PDB entry 8TCI | X-ray diffraction, 3.19 A resolution | chains A and E of the 6 polymer chains in the assembly

[Chain A]
Molecule: DNA (cytosine-5)-methyltransferase 3C
Organism: Mus musculus
Notes: EC 2.1.1.37
UniProt: P0DOY1 (DNM3C_MOUSE); residues 458-740 here = UniProt positions 458-740
Amino-acid sequence (284 residues; row label = number of the first residue in the row):
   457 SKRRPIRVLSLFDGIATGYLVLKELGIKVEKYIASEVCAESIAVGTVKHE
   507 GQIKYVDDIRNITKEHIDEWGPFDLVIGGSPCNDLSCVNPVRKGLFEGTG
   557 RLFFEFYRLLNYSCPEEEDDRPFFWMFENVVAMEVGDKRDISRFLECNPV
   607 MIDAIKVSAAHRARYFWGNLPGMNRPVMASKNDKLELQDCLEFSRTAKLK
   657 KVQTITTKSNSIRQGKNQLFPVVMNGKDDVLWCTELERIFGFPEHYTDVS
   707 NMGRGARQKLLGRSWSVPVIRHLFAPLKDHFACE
Unresolved in the structure: 457
Sequence notes: expression tag (457)
Small-molecule neighbours: S-adenosylhomocysteine (SAH): Phe-468, Asp-469, Gly-470, Ile-471, Thr-473, Ser-491, Glu-492, Val-493, Cys-494, Asp-513, Asp-514, Ile-515, Arg-516, Gly-535, Ser-536, Pro-537, Leu-558, Glu-584, Arg-719, Ser-720, Trp-721
Swiss-Prot annotation at these positions:
  - active site: Cys-538
  - binding site (S-adenosyl-L-methionine): Ile-471, Thr-473, Glu-492, Asp-514, Ile-515, Arg-719, Trp-721
What the authors report for this chain:
  - binding site for the 24-nt DNA strand: Cys-538, Ser-542, Cys-543, Glu-584, Arg-618, Arg-620, Thr-660 to Leu-675
  - binding site for the 24-nt DNA strand (chain E): Gly-535 to Phe-559, Val-591, Arg-710
  - catalytic residues: Cys-538
  - contacts within the chain: Arg-548/Glu-590 (salt bridge), Glu-693/His-701 (hydrogen bond), Glu-693/Arg-713 (hydrogen bond)
  - mutagenesis - C543I/E590G, E590G, E590K: increased catalytic activity
  - mutagenesis - C543I, C543N: decreased catalytic activity on CpA- and CpG-containing DNAs
  - mutagenesis - C543N/E590K: increased catalytic activity on CpG, CpG and CpT
  - specificity-determining residues: Cys-543, Lys-664
  - mutagenesis - K664A: increased catalytic activity on CGT and CGA DNAs
  - mutagenesis - E693G: abolished catalytic activity

[Chain E]
Molecule: 24-nt DNA strand
Sequence (24 nucleotides; numbered 1 to 24; the number before each row is that of its first residue):
     1 CATGXGGTCTAATTAGACCGCATG
Modified residues: PYO (1-(beta-D-ribofuranosyl)-pyrimidin-2-one-5'-phosphate) at position 5

[Chain A / chain E interface]
Contacting residue pairs (12; chain A residue first):
  Cys-543(A) / DC21(E)  base contact
  Val-544(A) / DG20(E)  base contact
  Pro-546(A) / DG20(E)  sugar contact
  Glu-590(A) / DT23(E)  phosphate contact
  Val-591(A) / DT23(E)  hydrogen bond to the phosphate
  Lys-664(A) / DA17(E)  base contact
  Ser-665(A) / DG16(E)  hydrogen bond to the phosphate
  Asn-666(A) / DC18(E)  base contact
  Arg-669(A) / DA17(E)  salt bridge to the phosphate
  Arg-710(A) / DA15(E)  salt bridge to the phosphate
  Arg-710(A) / DG16(E)  salt bridge to the phosphate
  Gly-711(A) / DA15(E)  phosphate contact
Other interface residues (no listed pair), chain A (12 interface residues in all): Arg-548
Other interface residues (no listed pair), chain E (10 interface residues in all): DC19, DA22, DG24

[Overview]
12 residues of chain A and 10 residues of chain E are in contact; the contacts include 2 hydrogen bonds and 3
salt bridges. Polar contacts include Val-591(A)/DT23(E), Ser-665(A)/DG16(E) and Arg-669(A)/DA17(E). From the
paper: the catalytic residue Cys-538(A); C543I/E590G, E590G and E590K of chain A increase catalytic activity;
8 substitutions were tested in all.
Chain A is DNA (cytosine-5)-methyltransferase 3C (Mus musculus) and chain E is a 24-nt DNA strand; the
structure, Crystal structure of DNMT3C-DNMT3L in complex with CGG DNA, was determined by X-ray diffraction.
